PDB entry 6QG2 | electron microscopy, 4.55 A resolution (low resolution: residue-level contacts below are approximate; hydrogen-bond / salt-bridge calls are withheld) | chains B and H of the 16 polymer chains in the assembly

== Chain B ==
Molecule: Translation initiation factor eIF-2B subunit alpha
Source organism: Saccharomyces cerevisiae (strain ATCC 204508 / S288c)
UniProtKB: P14741 (EI2BA_YEAST); residue numbers follow UniProt; this construct covers 1-305
Chain sequence (305 residues; each row starts with the number of its first residue):
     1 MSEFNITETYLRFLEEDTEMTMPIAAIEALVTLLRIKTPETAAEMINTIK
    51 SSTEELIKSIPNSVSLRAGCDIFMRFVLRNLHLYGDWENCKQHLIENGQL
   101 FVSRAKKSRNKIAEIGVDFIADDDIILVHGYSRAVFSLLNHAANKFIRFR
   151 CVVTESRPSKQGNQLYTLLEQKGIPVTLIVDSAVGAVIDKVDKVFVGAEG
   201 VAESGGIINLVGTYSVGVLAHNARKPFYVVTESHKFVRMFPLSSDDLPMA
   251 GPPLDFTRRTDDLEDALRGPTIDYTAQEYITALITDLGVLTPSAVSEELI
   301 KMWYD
Not modelled in the structure: 1-3
Curated features (UniProtKB/Swiss-Prot):
  - modified residue: Ser2 (N-acetylserine), Thr291 (Phosphothreonine)

== Chain H ==
Molecule: Translation initiation factor eIF-2B subunit delta
Source organism: Saccharomyces cerevisiae (strain ATCC 204508 / S288c)
UniProtKB: P12754 (EI2BD_YEAST); residues 1-651 here = UniProt positions 1-651
Chain sequence (651 residues; numbered 1 to 651; the number before each row is that of its first residue):
     1 MSESEAKSRSATPPSKAKQATPTTTAAANGEKKLTNKELKELKKQEKAAK
    51 RAAMKQANGISIEQQQQQAQMKKEKKQLQREQQQKREQKQKNANKKKQNE
   101 RNVKKSTLFGHLETTEERRATILALTSAVSSPKTSRITAAGLMVPVVASA
   151 LSGSNVLTASSLMPVGPNASSTVSASAPASTTTTLPASSAALSAGTSSAS
   201 TNTPTAIQQEIASSNASDVAKTLASISLEAGEFNVIPGISSVIPTVLEQS
   251 FDNSSLISSVKELLLNKDLIHPSILLLTSHLAHYKIVGSIPRCIAMLEVF
   301 QIVIKDYQTPKGTTLSRNLTSYLSHQIDLLKKARPLSVTMGNAIRWLKQE
   351 ISLIDPSTPDKAAKKDLCEKIGQFAKEKIELADQLIIDNASTQIEESTTI
   401 VTYGSSKVLTELLLHNAISLKKNIKVIVVDSRPLFEGRKMAETLRNAGVN
   451 VMYALITSLDTIFNMDVDYVFLGAHSILSNGFLYSRAGTAMLAMSAKRRN
   501 IPVLVCCESLKFSQRVQLDSVTFNELADPNDLVNIDYENPVERRGNKGAL
   551 LNQFIKERKFEKKKLAMENKPKGNKIGGKKGSEGESKDASNEEDSNSKNI
   601 LDGWQELPSLNIVNILYDLTPPEYIKKVITEFGALPPSSVPVILREYKGS
   651 A
Not modelled in the structure: 1-236, 258, 465, 594-651
Curated features (UniProtKB/Swiss-Prot):
  - modified residue: Ser2 (N-acetylserine), Ser106 (Phosphoserine), Thr121 (Phosphothreonine)

== Chain B / chain H interface ==
Contacting residue pairs (29; chain B residue first):
  Glu203(B) - Glu585(H)
  Ser204(B) - Ser582(H)
  Ser204(B) - Glu585(H)
  Tyr214(B) - Lys572(H)
  Arg238(B) - Gly578(H)
  Arg238(B) - Lys579(H)
  Arg238(B) - Lys580(H)
  Met239(B) - Lys580(H)
  Phe240(B) - Gln393(H)
  Phe240(B) - Leu504(H)
  Phe240(B) - Lys572(H)
  Phe240(B) - Gly573(H)
  Leu242(B) - Gln393(H)
  Leu242(B) - Tyr469(H)
  Leu242(B) - Leu504(H)
  Ser243(B) - Ile501(H)
  Ser244(B) - Asn500(H)
  Ser244(B) - Ile501(H)
  Asp246(B) - Glu395(H)
  Ala276(B) - Lys572(H)
  Gln277(B) - Gly584(H)
  Ser293(B) - Glu585(H)
  Ser296(B) - Glu585(H)
  Ser296(B) - Asp588(H)
  Glu297(B) - Asp588(H)
  Ile300(B) - Asp588(H)
  Ile300(B) - Glu592(H)
  Tyr304(B) - Glu592(H)
  Asp305(B) - Gly578(H)
Also at the interface, not in a pair above, chain B (19 interface residues in all): Pro241
Also at the interface, not in a pair above, chain H (19 interface residues in all): Pro502, Gly577, Gly581

== Overview ==
The chain B/chain H interface involves 19 residues from each chain.
Here chain B is Translation initiation factor eIF-2B subunit alpha and chain H is Translation initiation
factor eIF-2B subunit delta, both from Saccharomyces cerevisiae (strain ATCC 204508 / S288c). Entry 6QG2
(Structure of eIF2B-eIF2 (phosphorylated at Ser51) complex (model A)) was determined by electron microscopy,
deposited together with 6QG0, 6QG1, 6QG3, 6QG5 and 6QG6.
